PDB entry 3AQ7 | X-ray diffraction, 1.77 A resolution | chain A

# Chain A
Name: Group 1 truncated hemoglobin
Organism: Tetrahymena pyriformis
Reference sequence: P17724 (TRHBN_TETPY); residue numbers follow UniProt; this construct covers 1-121
Chain sequence (121 residues; each row starts with the number of its first residue):
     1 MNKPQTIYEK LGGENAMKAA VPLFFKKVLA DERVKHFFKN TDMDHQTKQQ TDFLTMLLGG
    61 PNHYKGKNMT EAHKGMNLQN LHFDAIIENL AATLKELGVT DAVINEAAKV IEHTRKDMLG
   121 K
Not modelled in the structure: 1-4
Sequence notes: engineered mutation F25 (Tyr in P17724)
Swiss-Prot annotation at these positions:
  - binding site (heme): H73
  - modified residue: M1 (N-acetylmethionine)
Ion coordination: heme Fe near H73 (its only coordinating residue here)
Ligand contacts: heme (HEM): V34, F37, F38, T41, H45, Q46, Q49, Q50, F53, L54, Y64, G66, K67, M69, A72, H73, M76, L78, H82, F83, I86, I111, T114, M118

# Summary
Chain A binds heme. Curated annotation (UniProt) lists heme-binding residue H73.
Chain A is Group 1 truncated hemoglobin (Tetrahymena pyriformis); the structure, Crystal structure of
truncated hemoglobin from Tetrahymena pyriformis, Y25F mutant, Fe(III) form, was determined by X-ray
diffraction together with 3AQ5, 3AQ6, 3AQ8 and 3AQ9 from the same study.
